Entry 2OST (X-ray diffraction, 3.10 A resolution); this record covers chains Y and B of the 6 polymer chains in the assembly.

# Chain Y
Molecule: Synthetic DNA 29 MER
Sequence (29 nucleotides; row label = number of the first residue in the row):
     1 GAGGCCTTCGGGCTCATAACCCGAAGGGA
Metal / ion sites: Ca2+: DA18 (shared with 3 residues of chain A)

# Chain B
Molecule: Putative endonuclease
From: Synechocystis sp
UniProtKB: Q57253 (Q57253_SYNY3); residue numbers follow UniProt; this construct covers 2-150
Amino-acid sequence (151 residues; numbered 0 to 150; the number before each row is that of its first residue; numbering starts at 0):
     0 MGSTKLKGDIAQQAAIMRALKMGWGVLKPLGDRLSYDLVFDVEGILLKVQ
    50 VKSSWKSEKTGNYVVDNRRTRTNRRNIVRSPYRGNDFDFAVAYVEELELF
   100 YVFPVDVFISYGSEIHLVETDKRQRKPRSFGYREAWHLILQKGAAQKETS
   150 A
Unresolved in the structure: 0, 149-150
Differences from the reference sequence: initiating methionine (0); cloning artifact (1); engineered mutation Gln11 (Glu in Q57253), Met16 (Leu in Q57253), Met21 (Leu in Q57253), Lys55 (Phe in Q57253)
Metal / ion sites: Ca2+: Asp36, Gln49, Val50 (shared with 1 residue of chain Z)

# Chain Y / chain B interface
Contacting residue pairs - 25 pairs, chain Y then chain B:
  DC5(Y) - Arg122(B)  phosphate contact
  DC6(Y) - Lys121(B)  phosphate contact
  DC6(Y) - Arg122(B)  salt bridge to the phosphate
  DC6(Y) - Gln123(B)  phosphate contact
  DT7(Y) - Val117(B)  phosphate contact
  DT7(Y) - Pro126(B)  phosphate contact
  DT8(Y) - Tyr110(B)  phosphate contact
  DT8(Y) - His115(B)  base contact
  DT8(Y) - Pro126(B)  phosphate contact
  DC9(Y) - Tyr110(B)  phosphate contact
  DC9(Y) - Gly111(B)  hydrogen bond to the phosphate
  DC9(Y) - Ser112(B)  base contact
  DC9(Y) - Glu113(B)  hydrogen bond to the base
  DG10(Y) - Arg67(B)  base contact
  DG10(Y) - Ser112(B)  hydrogen bond to the base
  DG10(Y) - Glu113(B)  base contact
  DG11(Y) - Arg67(B)  hydrogen bond to the base
  DG11(Y) - Arg78(B)  base contact
  DG12(Y) - Ile76(B)  phosphate contact
  DG12(Y) - Arg78(B)  hydrogen bond to the base
  DC13(Y) - Thr69(B)  hydrogen bond to the base
  DT14(Y) - Thr71(B)  base contact
  DC15(Y) - Thr3(B)  base contact
  DA16(Y) - Lys4(B)  hydrogen bond to the base
  DT17(Y) - Lys4(B)  hydrogen bond to the sugar
Also at the interface, not in a pair above, chain B (20 interface residues in all): Thr59, Lys125, Arg127

# In short
13 residues of chain Y face 20 of chain B across their interface; the contacts include 8 hydrogen bonds and 1
salt bridge. Polar pairs include DC9(Y)-Glu113(B), DG10(Y)-Ser112(B) and DG11(Y)-Arg67(B). Asp36(B), Gln49(B)
and Val50(B) coordinate Ca2+.
Chain Y is Synthetic DNA 29 MER and chain B is Putative endonuclease (Synechocystis sp); the structure, The
structure of a bacterial homing endonuclease : I-Ssp6803I, was determined by X-ray diffraction.
